Entry 9M4Y (X-ray diffraction, 1.40 A resolution); this record covers chains A and B.

# Chain A
Molecule: Insulin A chain
Source organism: Homo sapiens
UniProtKB: P01308 (INS_HUMAN); residues 1-20 here correspond to UniProt positions 90-109 (UniProt number = residue number + 89)
Amino-acid sequence (21 residues; numbered 1 to 21; the number before each row is that of its first residue):
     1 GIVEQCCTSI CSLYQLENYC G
Cystine bridges: C6-C11
Differences from the reference sequence: expression tag (21)

# Chain B
Molecule: Insulin B chain
Source organism: Homo sapiens
UniProtKB: P01308 (INS_HUMAN); residues 1-29 here correspond to UniProt positions 25-53 (UniProt number = residue number + 24)
Amino-acid sequence (29 residues; numbered 1 to 29; the number before each row is that of its first residue):
     1 FVNQHLCGSH LVEALYLVCG ERGFFYTPK

# How chain A and chain B interact
Inter-chain disulfides: C7(A)-C7(B), C20(A)-C19(B)
Residue-residue contacts (37):
  G1(A) with K29(B)
  I2(A) with L11(B), hydrophobic; L15(B), hydrophobic
  V3(A) with P28(B), hydrophobic
  C6(A) with Q4(B); H5(B); L6(B), hydrogen bond (backbone-backbone); L11(B), hydrophobic
  C7(A) with H5(B); L6(B); C7(B), disulfide
  T8(A) with H5(B)
  S9(A) with H5(B)
  I10(A) with N3(B); Q4(B); H5(B)
  C11(A) with V2(B); N3(B); Q4(B), hydrogen bond (backbone-backbone); L6(B), hydrophobic
  S12(A) with V2(B); N3(B)
  L13(A) with V2(B); V18(B), hydrophobic
  L16(A) with V2(B), hydrophobic; L11(B), hydrophobic; L15(B); V18(B), hydrophobic
  E17(A) with V18(B); R22(B), salt bridge
  Y19(A) with F24(B); F25(B), hydrogen bond (backbone-backbone)
  C20(A) with C19(B), disulfide; R22(B); G23(B)
  G21(A) with R22(B), hydrogen bond (backbone-backbone); G23(B), hydrogen bond (backbone-backbone)
Also at the interface, not in a pair above, chain A (18 interface residues in all): E4, N18
Also at the interface, not in a pair above, chain B (19 interface residues in all): A14, Y26, T27

# Summary
Chain A and chain B form an interface of 18 and 19 residues respectively, with 2 disulfide bonds, 5 hydrogen
bonds and 1 salt bridge. Polar pairs include E17(A)-R22(B), C6(A)-L6(B) and C11(A)-Q4(B).
Chain A is Insulin A chain and chain B is Insulin B chain, both from Homo sapiens; the structure, Cubic
insulin crystal, Esrapid, at pH 3, was determined by X-ray diffraction.
